Entry 4P9L (X-ray diffraction, 1.44 A resolution); this record covers chain A.

== Chain A ==
Protein: Ryanodine receptor 2
From: Mus musculus
UniProt: E9Q401 (RYR2_MOUSE); residues 1080-1253 here = UniProt positions 1080-1253
Sequence (177 residues; numbered 1077 to 1253; the number before each row is that of its first residue):
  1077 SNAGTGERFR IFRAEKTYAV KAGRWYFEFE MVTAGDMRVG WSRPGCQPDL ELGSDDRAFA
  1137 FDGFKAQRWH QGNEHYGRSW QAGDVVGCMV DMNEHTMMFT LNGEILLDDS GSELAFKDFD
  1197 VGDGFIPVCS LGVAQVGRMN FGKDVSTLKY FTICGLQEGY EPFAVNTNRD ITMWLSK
Not modelled in the structure: 1077-1083, 1122-1125, 1252-1253
Sequence notes: expression tag (1077-1079); engineered mutation Met-1107 (Ala in E9Q401)
From the paper describing this entry:
  - conformationally variable residues (side-chain flip): Glu-1106, Val-1108

== Summary ==
From the paper: conformational variability at Glu-1106 and Val-1108.
Chain A is Ryanodine receptor 2 (Mus musculus); the structure, Crystal Structure of mouse Ryanodine Receptor 2
SPRY2 Domain (1080-1253) disease mutant A1107M, was determined by X-ray diffraction together with 4P9I and
4P9J from the same study.
